7SOY - chains A and B of the 4 polymer chains in the assembly; structure by electron microscopy, 3.40 A resolution.

Chain A:
Molecule: Serine/threonine-protein phosphatase 2A 65 kDa regulatory subunit A alpha isoform
Organism: Homo sapiens
UniProtKB: P30153 (2AAA_HUMAN); residues 1-589 here = UniProt positions 1-589
Chain sequence (589 residues; row label = number of the first residue in the row):
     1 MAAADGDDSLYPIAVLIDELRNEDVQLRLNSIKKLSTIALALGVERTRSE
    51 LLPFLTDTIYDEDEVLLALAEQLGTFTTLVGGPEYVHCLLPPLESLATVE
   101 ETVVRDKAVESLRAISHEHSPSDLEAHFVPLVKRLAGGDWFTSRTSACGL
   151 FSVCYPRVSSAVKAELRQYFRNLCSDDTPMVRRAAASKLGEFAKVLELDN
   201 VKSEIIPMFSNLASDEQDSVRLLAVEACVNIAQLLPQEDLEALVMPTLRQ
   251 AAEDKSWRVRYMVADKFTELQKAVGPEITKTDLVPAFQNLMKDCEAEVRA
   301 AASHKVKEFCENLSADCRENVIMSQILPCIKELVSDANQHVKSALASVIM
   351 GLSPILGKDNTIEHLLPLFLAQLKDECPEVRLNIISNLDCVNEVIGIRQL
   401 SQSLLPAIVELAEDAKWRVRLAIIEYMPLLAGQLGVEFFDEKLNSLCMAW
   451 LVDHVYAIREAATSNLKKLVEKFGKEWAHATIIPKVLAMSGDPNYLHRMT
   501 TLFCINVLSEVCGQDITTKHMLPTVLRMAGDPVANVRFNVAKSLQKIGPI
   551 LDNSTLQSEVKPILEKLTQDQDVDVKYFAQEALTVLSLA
Disordered / not traced: 1-6
Curated features (UniProtKB/Swiss-Prot):
  - modified residue: A2 (N-acetylalanine), K280 (N6-acetyllysine)
  - natural variant: V132 (V132L: In HJS2), P179 (P179L: In HJS2), M180 (M180T: In HJS2; M180V: In HJS2), R182 (R182W: In HJS2), R258 (R258H: In HJS2), V470 (V470A: In HJS2; uncertain significance), R498 (R498L: In HJS2)

Chain B:
Molecule: Isoform Gamma-1 of Serine/threonine-protein phosphatase 2A 56 kDa regulatory subunit gamma isoform
Organism: Homo sapiens
UniProtKB: Q13362 (2A5G_HUMAN), isoform Q13362-2; residues 1-449 here = UniProt positions 1-449
Chain sequence (449 residues; numbered 1 to 449; the number before each row is that of its first residue):
     1 MLTCNKAGSRMVVDAANSNGPFQPVVLLHIRDVPPADQEKLFIQKLRQCC
    51 VLFDFVSDPLSDLKWKEVKRAALSEMVEYITHNRNVITEPIYPEVVHMFA
   101 VNMFRTLPPSSNPTGAEFDPEEDEPTLEAAWPHLQLVYEFFLRFLESPDF
   151 QPNIAKKYIDQKFVLQLLELFDSEDPRERDFLKTTLHRIYGKFLGLRAYI
   201 RKQINNIFYRFIYETEHHNGIAELLEILGSIINGFALPLKEEHKIFLLKV
   251 LLPLHKVKSLSVYHPQLAYCVVQFLEKDSTLTEPVVMALLKYWPKTHSPK
   301 EVMFLNELEEILDVIEPSEFVKIMEPLFRQLAKCVSSPHFQVAERALYYW
   351 NNEYIMSLISDNAAKILPIMFPSLYRNSKTHWNKTIHGLIYNALKLFMEM
   401 NQKLFDDCTQQFKAEKLKEKLKMKEREEAWVKIENLAKANPQVLKKRIT
Disordered / not traced: 1-33, 114-127, 403-449
What the authors report for this chain:
  - conformationally variable residues (loop rearrangement): S110 to A130

How chain A and chain B interact:
Residue-residue contacts (23; chain A residue first):
  E23(A) - R329(B)  salt bridge
  E100(A) - Y213(B)
  E100(A) - K249(B)  salt bridge
  T102(A) - Y213(B)
  W140(A) - Y209(B)
  W140(A) - I245(B)  hydrophobic
  W140(A) - K249(B)
  F141(A) - Y213(B)  hydrophobic
  P179(A) - N206(B)
  M180(A) - N206(B)
  M180(A) - E214(B)
  R183(A) - R210(B)
  R183(A) - E214(B)  salt bridge
  E216(A) - L165(B)
  Q217(A) - L165(B)
  Q217(A) - Q203(B)
  K255(A) - T106(B)
  S256(A) - T106(B)
  W257(A) - T106(B)
  W257(A) - L107(B)  hydrogen bond (side chain-backbone)
  W257(A) - P109(B)  hydrophobic
  E295(A) - P109(B)
  E297(A) - P109(B)
Also at the interface, not in a pair above, chain A (17 interface residues in all): S219, R258
Also at the interface, not in a pair above, chain B (14 interface residues in all): P108

Summary:
The interface between chain A and chain B involves 17 residues on one side and 14 on the other, with 1
hydrogen bond and 3 salt bridges. Among the polar pairs are E23(A)-R329(B), E100(A)-K249(B) and
R183(A)-E214(B). From the paper: conformational variability at S110(B).
Chain A is Serine/threonine-protein phosphatase 2A 65 kDa regulatory subunit A alpha isoform and chain B is
Isoform Gamma-1 of Serine/threonine-protein phosphatase 2A 56 kDa regulatory subunit gamma isoform, both from
Homo sapiens; the structure, The structure of the PP2A-B56gamma1 holoenzyme-PME-1 complex, was determined by
electron microscopy.
